PDB entry 9K3H | electron microscopy, 2.86 A resolution | chains A and S of the 5 polymer chains in the assembly

Chain A:
Name: Guanine nucleotide-binding protein G(i) subunit alpha-1, Guanine nucleotide-binding protein G(s) subunit alpha isoforms short
Organism: Homo sapiens
Notes: EC 3.6.5.-
Reference sequence: chimeric construct of P63096, P63092: residues 8-26 from P63096 (GNAI1_HUMAN) positions 1-19 (UniProt number = residue number - 7); residues 27-83 from P63092 positions 27-67 (offset varies); residues 84-204 from P63096 (GNAI1_HUMAN) positions 61-181 (UniProt number = residue number - 23); residues 205-253 from P63092 positions 205-253 (same numbers); residues 264-394 from P63092 positions 264-394 (same numbers)
Sequence (361 residues; numbered 8 to 394; 26 numbers in that range are skipped by the numbering (no residue carries them; nothing is unmodelled there); the number before each row is that of its first residue):
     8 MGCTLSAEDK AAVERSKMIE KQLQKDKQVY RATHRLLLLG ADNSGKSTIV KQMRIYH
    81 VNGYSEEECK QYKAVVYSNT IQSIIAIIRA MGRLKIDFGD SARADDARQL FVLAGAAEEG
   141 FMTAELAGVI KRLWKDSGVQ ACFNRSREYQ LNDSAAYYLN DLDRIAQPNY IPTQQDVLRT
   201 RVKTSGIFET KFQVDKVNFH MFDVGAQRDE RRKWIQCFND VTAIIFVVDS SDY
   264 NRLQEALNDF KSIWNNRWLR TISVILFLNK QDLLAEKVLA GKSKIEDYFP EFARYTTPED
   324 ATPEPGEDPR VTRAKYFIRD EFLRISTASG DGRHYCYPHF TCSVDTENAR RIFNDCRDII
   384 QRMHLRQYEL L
Not modelled in the structure: 8-11, 81-203
Construct notes: engineered mutation Asp49 (Gly in P63092), Asn50 (Glu in P63092), Tyr63 (Leu in P63092), Ala226 (Gly in P63092), Asp249 (Ala in P63092), Asp252 (Ser in P63092), Asp272 (Leu in P63092), Ser366 (Ala in P63092), Ala372 (Ile in P63092), Ile375 (Val in P63092)

Chain S:
Name: scFv16
Organism: synthetic construct
Notes: antibody fragment or engineered binder
Sequence (285 residues; row label = number of the first residue in the row; note: 16 numbers in that range are skipped by the numbering (no residue carries them; nothing is unmodelled there); a row labelled like 120A-120Q holds insertion residues (120A, then the next letters in order); numbers below 1 keep their minus sign (Met-36 is residue -36)):
   -36 MLLVNQSHQG FNKEHTSKMV SAIVLYVLLA AAAHSAFAVQ LVESGGGLVQ PGGSRKLSCS
    24 ASGFAFSSFG MHWVRQAPEK GLEWVAYISS GSGTIYYADT VKGRFTISRD DPKNTLFLQM
    84 TSLRSEDTAM YYCVRSIYYY GSSPFDFWGQ GTTLTVS
120A-120Q AGGGGSGGGGSGGGGSA
   137 DIVMTQATSS VPVTPGESVS ISCRSSKSLL HSNGNTYLYW FLQRPGQSPQ LLIYRMSNLA
   197 SGVPDRFSGS GSGTAFTLTI SRLEAEDVGV YYCMQHLEYP LTFGAGTKLE L
Not modelled in the structure: -36 to 1, 120A-120Q
Disulfides: Cys22-Cys96, Cys159-Cys229

Interface between chain A and chain S:
Residue-residue contacts - 22 pairs, chain A then chain S:
  Ser13(A) with His167(S), hydrogen bond; Asn169(S), hydrogen bond; Tyr173(S), hydrogen bond
  Ala14(A) with His232(S); Leu233(S), hydrogen bond (backbone-backbone); Glu234(S)
  Glu15(A) with Tyr101(S); Tyr173(S); Tyr175(S), hydrogen bond; His232(S)
  Lys17(A) with Tyr50(S); Ser52(S), hydrogen bond; Ser53(S), hydrogen bond; Tyr101(S)
  Ala18(A) with Tyr101(S); Tyr102(S), hydrophobic
  Glu21(A) with Ser52(S); Ser53(S); Thr57(S), hydrogen bond
  Arg22(A) with Ile100(S); Tyr102(S)
  Met25(A) with Ser53(S), hydrogen bond
Also at the interface, not in a pair above, chain A (9 interface residues in all): Leu12
Also at the interface, not in a pair above, chain S (17 interface residues in all): Ser31, Gly54, Tyr103

In short:
Chain A and chain S form an interface of 9 and 17 residues respectively; the contacts include 9 hydrogen
bonds. Polar pairs include Ser13(A)-His167(S), Ser13(A)-Asn169(S) and Ser13(A)-Tyr173(S).
Here chain A is Guanine nucleotide-binding protein G(i) subunit alpha-1, Guanine nucleotide-binding protein
G(s) subunit alpha isoforms short (Homo sapiens) and chain S is scFv16 (synthetic construct). Entry 9K3H
(Cryo-EM structure of the unliganded human melanocortin receptor 5 (MC5R)-Gs complex) was determined by
electron microscopy (same publication as 9K3F, 9K3K, 9K3L and 9K3P).
